PDB entry 7RXE | X-ray diffraction, 2.35 A resolution | chain A

Chain A:
Molecule: Junctophilin-2 N-terminal fragment
Organism: Homo sapiens
UniProt: Q9BR39 (JPH2_HUMAN); numbering as in UniProt; present here: 1-161, 275-437
Sequence (327 residues; each row starts with the number of its first residue; note: 113 numbers in that range are skipped by the numbering (no residue carries them; nothing is unmodelled there); numbers below 1 keep their minus sign (Ser-2 is residue -2)):
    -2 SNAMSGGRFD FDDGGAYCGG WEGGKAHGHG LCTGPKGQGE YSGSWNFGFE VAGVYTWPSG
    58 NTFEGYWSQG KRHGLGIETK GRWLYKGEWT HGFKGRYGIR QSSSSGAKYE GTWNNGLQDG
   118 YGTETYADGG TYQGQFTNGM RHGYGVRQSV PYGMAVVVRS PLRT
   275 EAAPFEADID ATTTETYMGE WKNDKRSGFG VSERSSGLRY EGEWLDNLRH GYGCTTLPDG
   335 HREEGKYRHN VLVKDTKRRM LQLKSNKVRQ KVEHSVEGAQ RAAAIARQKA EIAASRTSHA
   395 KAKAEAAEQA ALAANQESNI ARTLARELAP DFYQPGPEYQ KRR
Unresolved in the structure: -2 to 0, 149-152, 281-286, 353, 437
Sequence notes: expression tag (-2 to 0)
Ligand contacts: citrate anion (FLC): Arg93, Tyr94, Arg390
Reported in the primary citation:
  - post-translational modification sites: Cys15, Cys29 (citing earlier work)
  - mutagenesis - E47A: decreased stability (proposed by the authors, not directly observed)

In short:
Chain A binds citrate anion. From the paper: E47A reduces stability; modification sites Cys15 and Cys29.
Chain A is Junctophilin-2 N-terminal fragment (Homo sapiens); the structure, Crystal structure of
junctophilin-2, was determined by X-ray diffraction (same publication as 7RW4 and 7RXQ).
